3OEU - chains V and W of the 28 polymer chains in the assembly; structure by X-ray diffraction, 2.60 A resolution.

Chain V:
Protein: Proteasome component PUP1
Source organism: Saccharomyces cerevisiae
Notes: EC 3.4.25.1
Reference sequence: P25043 (PSB7_YEAST); the construct lacks a stretch of the UniProt sequence and is renumbered around it, so the offset changes along the chain: 1-91 = UniProt 30-120; 93-105 = UniProt 121-133; 106-187 = UniProt 135-216; 189-223 = UniProt 217-251
Chain sequence (222 residues; numbered 1 to 223 plus 1 insertion-coded residue; 2 numbers in that range are skipped by the numbering (no residue carries them; nothing is unmodelled there); the number before each row is that of its first residue):
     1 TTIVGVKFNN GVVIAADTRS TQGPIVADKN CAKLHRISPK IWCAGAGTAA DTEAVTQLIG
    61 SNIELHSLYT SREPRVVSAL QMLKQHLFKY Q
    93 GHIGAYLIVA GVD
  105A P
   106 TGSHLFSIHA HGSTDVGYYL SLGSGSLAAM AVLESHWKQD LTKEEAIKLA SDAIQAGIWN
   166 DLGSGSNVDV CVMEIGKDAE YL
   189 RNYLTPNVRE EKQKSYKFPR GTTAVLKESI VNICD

Chain W:
Protein: Proteasome component PUP3
Source organism: Saccharomyces cerevisiae
Notes: EC 3.4.25.1
Reference sequence: P25451 (PSB3_YEAST); the construct lacks a stretch of the UniProt sequence and is renumbered around it, so the offset changes along the chain: -8 to -1 = UniProt 2-9; 1-36 = UniProt 10-45; 38-105 = UniProt 46-113; 106-122 = UniProt 117-133; 2 more segments
Chain sequence (204 residues; each row starts with the number of its first residue; note: 3 numbers in that range are skipped by the numbering (no residue carries them; nothing is unmodelled there); a row labelled like 105A-105C holds insertion residues (105A, then the next letters in order); numbers below 1 keep their minus sign (Ser-8 is residue -8)):
    -8 SDPSSING
     1 GIVVAMTGKD CVAIACDLRL GSQSLGVSNK FEKIFH
    38 YGHVFLGITG LATDVTTLNE MFRYKTNLYK LKEERAIEPE TFTQLVSSSL YERRFGPYFV
    98 GPVVAGIN
105A-105C SKS
   106 GKPFIAGFDL IGCIDEA
  122A K
   123 DFIVSGTASD QLFGMCESLY EPNLEPEDLF ETISQALLNA ADRDALSGWG AVVYIIK
   181 KDEVVKRYLK MRQD
Bound ions: Mg2+: Asp194 (shared with 3 residues of chain K)

Chain V / chain W interface:
Contacting residue pairs (62; chain V residue first):
  Ile25(V) with Asp132(W); Phe135(W), hydrophobic
  Val26(V) with Phe135(W)
  Ala27(V) with Asp120(W); Phe135(W), hydrophobic
  Asp28(V) with Asp120(W); Glu121(W); Ala122(W)
  Lys29(V) with Glu139(W), salt bridge
  Thr48(V) with Ile116(W)
  Ala49(V) with Cys118(W), hydrophobic
  Ala50(V) with Tyr88(W); Ile116(W), hydrophobic; Cys118(W), hydrophobic
  Asp51(V) with Tyr88(W), hydrogen bond; Arg91(W), salt bridge
  Ala54(V) with Tyr88(W)
  His94(V) with Arg91(W), hydrogen bond (backbone-side chain); Phe92(W)
  Arg197(V) with Glu139(W), salt bridge
  Lys200(V) with Glu139(W), hydrogen bond (side chain-backbone); Ser140(W), hydrogen bond (side chain-backbone)
  Ser203(V) with Glu143(W), hydrogen bond
  Tyr204(V) with Ser140(W); Leu141(W), hydrophobic
  Lys205(V) with Glu143(W); Asp150(W)
  Phe206(V) with Leu141(W), hydrophobic; Glu153(W); Gln157(W)
  Arg208(V) with Glu149(W), salt bridge; Asp150(W), salt bridge; Glu153(W)
  Gly209(V) with Glu153(W), hydrogen bond (backbone-side chain)
  Thr210(V) with Glu153(W), hydrogen bond (backbone-side chain)
  Thr211(V) with Glu153(W), hydrogen bond; Ser156(W); Gln157(W), hydrogen bond; Leu189(W)
  Ala212(V) with Leu189(W); Lys190(W), hydrogen bond (backbone-backbone)
  Val213(V) with Phe152(W), hydrophobic; Tyr188(W)
  Leu214(V) with Tyr188(W), hydrogen bond (backbone-backbone); Leu189(W); Lys190(W)
  Lys215(V) with Arg187(W); Tyr188(W), hydrogen bond (backbone-backbone)
  Glu216(V) with Lys186(W); Arg187(W), salt bridge
  Ser217(V) with Val185(W); Lys186(W), hydrogen bond (backbone-backbone)
  Ile218(V) with Val184(W)
  Val219(V) with His36(W); Tyr176(W), hydrophobic; Val184(W), hydrogen bond (backbone-backbone); Lys186(W)
  Asn220(V) with His36(W)
  Ile221(V) with Gly39(W); His40(W); Val184(W), hydrophobic
  Asp223(V) with Lys67(W), salt bridge
Also at the interface, not in a pair above, chain V (35 interface residues in all): Tyr90, Ile95, Pro207
Also at the interface, not in a pair above, chain W (38 interface residues in all): Asp114, Tyr142, Leu146, Glu147, Thr154, Leu160

Overview:
The interface between chain V and chain W involves 35 residues on one side and 38 on the other, with 14
hydrogen bonds and 7 salt bridges. Among the polar pairs are Lys29(V)-Glu139(W), Asp51(V)-Arg91(W) and
Arg197(V)-Glu139(W).
Chain V is Proteasome component PUP1 and chain W is Proteasome component PUP3, both from Saccharomyces
cerevisiae; the structure, Structure of yeast 20S open-gate proteasome with Compound 24, was determined by
X-ray diffraction (same publication as 3SDI, 3SDK and 3OEV).
